PDB entry 7V9S | electron microscopy, 11.00 A resolution (very low resolution: no residue pairs are listed; an interface is given only as per-side residue counts) | chains W and J of the 26 polymer chains in the assembly

== Chain W ==
Molecule: Histone H3.1
Source organism: Homo sapiens
UniProtKB: P68431 (H31_HUMAN); residues 0-135 here correspond to UniProt positions 1-136 (UniProt number = residue number + 1)
Amino-acid sequence (136 residues; each row starts with the number of its first residue; numbering starts at 0):
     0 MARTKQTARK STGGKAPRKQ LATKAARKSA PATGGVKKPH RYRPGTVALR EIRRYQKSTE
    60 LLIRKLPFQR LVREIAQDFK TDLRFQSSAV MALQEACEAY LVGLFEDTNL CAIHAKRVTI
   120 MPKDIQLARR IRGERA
Disordered / not traced: 0-35

== Chain J ==
Molecule: 408-nt DNA strand
Source organism: Homo sapiens
Sequence (408 nucleotides; row label = number of the first residue in the row):
     1 CCCTAACCCT AACCCTAACC CTAACCCTAA CCCTAACCCT AACCCTAACC CTAACCCTAA
    61 CCCTAACCCT AACCCTAACC CTAACCCTAA CCCTAACCCT AACCCTAACC CTAACCCTAA
   121 CCCTAACCCT AACCCTAACC CTAACCCTAA CCCTAACCCT AACCCTAACC CTAACCCTAA
   181 CCCTAACCCT AACCCTAACC CTAACCCTAA CCCTAACCCT AACCCTAACC CTAACCCTAA
   241 CCCTAACCCT AACCCTAACC CTAACCCTAA CCCTAACCCT AACCCTAACC CTAACCCTAA
   301 CCCTAACCCT AACCCTAACC CTAACCCTAA CCCTAACCCT AACCCTAACC CTAACCCTAA
   361 CCCTAACCCT AACCCTAACC CTAACCCTAA CCCTAACCCT AACCCTAA
Disordered / not traced: 394-408

== Chain W / chain J interface ==
At this resolution (11 A) residue pairs are not listed: 20 residues of chain W and 16 of chain J lie at the interface.

== Summary ==
The interface between chain W and chain J involves 20 residues on one side and 16 on the other.
Here chain W is Histone H3.1 and chain J is a 408-nt DNA strand, both from Homo sapiens. Entry 7V9S (Telomeric
trinucleosome in open state) was determined by electron microscopy, deposited together with 7V90, 7V96, 7V9C,
7V9J, 7V9K and 7VA4.
